3UVI - chain A; structure by X-ray diffraction, 1.55 A resolution.

Chain A:
Protein: Queuine tRNA-ribosyltransferase
Source organism: Zymomonas mobilis
Notes: EC 2.4.2.29
Reference sequence: P28720 (TGT_ZYMMO); numbering as in UniProt (aligned over 1-386)
Sequence (388 residues; row label = number of the first residue in the row; numbers below 1 keep their minus sign (Gly-1 is residue -1)):
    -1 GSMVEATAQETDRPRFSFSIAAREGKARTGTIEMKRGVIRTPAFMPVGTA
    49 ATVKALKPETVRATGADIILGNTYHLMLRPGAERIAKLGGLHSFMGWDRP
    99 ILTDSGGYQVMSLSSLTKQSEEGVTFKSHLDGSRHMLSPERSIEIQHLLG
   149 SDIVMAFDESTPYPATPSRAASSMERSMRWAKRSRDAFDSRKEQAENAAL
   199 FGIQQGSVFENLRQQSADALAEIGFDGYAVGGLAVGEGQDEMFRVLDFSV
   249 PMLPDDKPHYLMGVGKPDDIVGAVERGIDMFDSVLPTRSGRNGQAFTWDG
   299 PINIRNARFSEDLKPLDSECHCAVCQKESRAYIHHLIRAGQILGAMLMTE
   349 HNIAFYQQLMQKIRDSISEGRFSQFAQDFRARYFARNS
Unresolved in the structure: -1 to 10, 384-386
Sequence notes: expression tag (-1 to 0); engineered mutation Ser158 (Cys in P28720), Ser281 (Cys in P28720), Glu326 (Trp in P28720), Gln339 (Glu in P28720)
Ion coordination: Zn2+: Cys318, Cys320, Cys323, His349

Overview:
Cys318, Cys320, Cys323 and His349 coordinate Zn2+.
Chain A is Queuine tRNA-ribosyltransferase (Zymomonas mobilis); the structure, tRNA-guanine transglycosylase
C158S C281S W326E E339Q mutant, was determined by X-ray diffraction together with 4DXX and 3UNT from the same
study.
